6J4G - chains B and C of the 3 polymer chains in the assembly; structure by X-ray diffraction, 3.00 A resolution.

# Chain B
Name: Probable WRKY transcription factor 33
Organism: Arabidopsis thaliana
UniProt: Q8S8P5 (WRK33_ARATH); residues 178-242 here = UniProt positions 178-242
Amino-acid sequence (74 residues; row label = number of the first residue in the row):
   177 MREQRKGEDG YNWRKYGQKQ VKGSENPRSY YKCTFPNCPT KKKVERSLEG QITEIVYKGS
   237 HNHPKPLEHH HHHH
Unresolved in the structure: 177-184, 243-250
Differences from the reference sequence: initiating methionine (177); expression tag (243-250)
Ion coordination: Zn2+: Cys209, Cys214, His237, His239
Curated features (UniProtKB/Swiss-Prot):
  - DNA-binding region: Arg178 to Pro242 (WRKY 1)
  - binding site (Zn(2+)): Cys209, Cys214, His237, His239

# Chain C
Molecule: 15-nt DNA strand
Sequence (15 nucleotides; numbered 1 to 15; the number before each row is that of its first residue):
     1 AGCCTTTGAC CAGCG

# Interface between chain B and chain C
Contacting residue pairs - 9 pairs, chain B then chain C:
  Trp189(B) with DT5(C), phosphate contact
  Arg190(B) with DC4(C), phosphate contact; DT5(C), phosphate contact
  Lys191(B) with DT5(C), hydrogen bond to the phosphate; DT6(C), salt bridge to the phosphate
  Tyr192(B) with DT7(C), base contact
  Gly193(B) with DT7(C), base contact
  Gln194(B) with DT7(C), base contact
  Thr210(B) with DC4(C), phosphate contact
Also at the interface, not in a pair above, chain B (8 interface residues in all): Lys195
Also at the interface, not in a pair above, chain C (6 interface residues in all): DA9, DC10

# Overview
8 residues of chain B face 6 of chain C across their interface; the contacts include 1 hydrogen bond and 1
salt bridge. Polar contacts include Lys191(B)-DT5(C) and Lys191(B)-DT6(C). UniProt lists a DNA-binding region
and 4 Zn2+-binding residues on chain B.
Here chain B is Probable WRKY transcription factor 33 (Arabidopsis thaliana) and chain C is a 15-nt DNA
strand. Entry 6J4G (Crystal structure of the AtWRKY33 domain) was determined by X-ray diffraction.
